Entry 3MV7 (X-ray diffraction, 2.00 A resolution); this record covers chains A and C of the 5 polymer chains in the assembly.

[Chain A]
Protein: HLA class I histocompatibility antigen, B-35 alpha chain
From: Homo sapiens
Notes: fragment: Extracellular domain
UniProt: P30685 (1B35_HUMAN); residues 1-276 here correspond to UniProt positions 25-300 (UniProt number = residue number + 24)
Chain sequence (276 residues; numbered 1 to 276; the number before each row is that of its first residue):
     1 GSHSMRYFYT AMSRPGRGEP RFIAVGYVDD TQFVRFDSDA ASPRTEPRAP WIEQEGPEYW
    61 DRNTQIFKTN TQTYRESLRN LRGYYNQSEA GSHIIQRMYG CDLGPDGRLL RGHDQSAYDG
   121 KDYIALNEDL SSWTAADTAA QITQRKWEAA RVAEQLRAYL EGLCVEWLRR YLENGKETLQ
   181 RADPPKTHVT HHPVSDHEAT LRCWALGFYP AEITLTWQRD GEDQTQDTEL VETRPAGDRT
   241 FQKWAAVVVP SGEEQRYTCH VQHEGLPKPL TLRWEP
Cystine bridges: C101-C164, C203-C259
What the authors report for this chain:
  - conformationally variable residues (side-chain flip): D61, R62, Q65, Q72, R151, Q155
  - contacts within the chain: R62-Q65 (hydrogen bond), D61-Q65

[Chain C]
Protein: HPVG peptide from Epstein-Barr nuclear antigen 1
UniProt: P03211 (EBNA1_EBVB9); residues 1-11 here correspond to UniProt positions 407-417 (UniProt number = residue number + 406)
Chain sequence (11 residues; each row starts with the number of its first residue):
     1 HPVGEADYFE Y
What the authors report for this chain:
  - conformationally variable residues (order/disorder transition): E5 to Y8

[How chain A and chain C interact]
Pairs across the interface (44; chain A residue first):
  M5(A) - H1(C)
  Y7(A) - H1(C)  hydrogen bond (side chain-backbone)
  Y7(A) - P2(C)
  Y9(A) - P2(C)
  Y59(A) - H1(C)
  R62(A) - H1(C)  hydrogen bond
  N63(A) - P2(C)
  I66(A) - P2(C)
  I66(A) - V3(C)
  I66(A) - G4(C)
  F67(A) - P2(C)  hydrophobic
  N70(A) - E5(C)
  T73(A) - E10(C)
  Y74(A) - E5(C)  hydrogen bond
  Y74(A) - Y11(C)  hydrophobic
  E76(A) - E10(C)
  S77(A) - E10(C)
  S77(A) - Y11(C)  hydrogen bond (side chain-backbone)
  N80(A) - E10(C)
  N80(A) - Y11(C)  hydrogen bond (side chain-backbone)
  L81(A) - Y11(C)  hydrophobic
  Y84(A) - Y11(C)  hydrogen bond (side chain-backbone)
  I95(A) - Y11(C)
  R97(A) - E5(C)  salt bridge
  R97(A) - Y11(C)
  Y99(A) - P2(C)
  Y99(A) - V3(C)  hydrogen bond (side chain-backbone)
  S116(A) - Y11(C)  hydrogen bond
  Y123(A) - Y11(C)  hydrophobic
  T143(A) - Y11(C)  hydrogen bond (side chain-backbone)
  K146(A) - Y11(C)  hydrogen bond (side chain-backbone)
  W147(A) - F9(C)  hydrogen bond (side chain-backbone)
  W147(A) - E10(C)  hydrogen bond (side chain-backbone)
  W147(A) - Y11(C)  hydrophobic
  A150(A) - Y8(C)
  A150(A) - F9(C)
  V152(A) - F9(C)  hydrophobic
  Q155(A) - A6(C)
  Q155(A) - F9(C)
  Y159(A) - H1(C)  hydrogen bond (side chain-backbone)
  Y159(A) - P2(C)
  Y159(A) - V3(C)  hydrophobic
  W167(A) - H1(C)
  Y171(A) - H1(C)  hydrogen bond (side chain-backbone)
Other interface residues (no listed pair), chain C (11 interface residues in all): D7

[Overview]
30 residues of chain A face 11 of chain C across their interface, with 14 hydrogen bonds and 1 salt bridge.
Polar contacts include R97(A)-E5(C), Y7(A)-H1(C) and R62(A)-H1(C). The paper reports conformational
variability at D61(A), R62(A) and E5(C) among others; contacts within the chain involving R62(A), Q65(A) and
D61(A).
Here chain A is HLA class I histocompatibility antigen, B-35 alpha chain (Homo sapiens) and chain C is HPVG
peptide from Epstein-Barr nuclear antigen 1. Entry 3MV7 (Crystal Structure of the TK3 TCR in complex with
HLA-B*3501/HPVG) was determined by X-ray diffraction (same publication as 3MV8 and 3MV9).
